7P78 - chains C and D of the 8 polymer chains in the assembly; structure by electron microscopy, 3.32 A resolution.

== Chain C ==
Molecule: Spike glycoprotein
Organism: Severe acute respiratory syndrome coronavirus 2
UniProt: P0DTC2 (SPIKE_SARS2); residue numbers follow UniProt; this construct covers 1-1208
Chain sequence (1288 residues; each row starts with the number of its first residue):
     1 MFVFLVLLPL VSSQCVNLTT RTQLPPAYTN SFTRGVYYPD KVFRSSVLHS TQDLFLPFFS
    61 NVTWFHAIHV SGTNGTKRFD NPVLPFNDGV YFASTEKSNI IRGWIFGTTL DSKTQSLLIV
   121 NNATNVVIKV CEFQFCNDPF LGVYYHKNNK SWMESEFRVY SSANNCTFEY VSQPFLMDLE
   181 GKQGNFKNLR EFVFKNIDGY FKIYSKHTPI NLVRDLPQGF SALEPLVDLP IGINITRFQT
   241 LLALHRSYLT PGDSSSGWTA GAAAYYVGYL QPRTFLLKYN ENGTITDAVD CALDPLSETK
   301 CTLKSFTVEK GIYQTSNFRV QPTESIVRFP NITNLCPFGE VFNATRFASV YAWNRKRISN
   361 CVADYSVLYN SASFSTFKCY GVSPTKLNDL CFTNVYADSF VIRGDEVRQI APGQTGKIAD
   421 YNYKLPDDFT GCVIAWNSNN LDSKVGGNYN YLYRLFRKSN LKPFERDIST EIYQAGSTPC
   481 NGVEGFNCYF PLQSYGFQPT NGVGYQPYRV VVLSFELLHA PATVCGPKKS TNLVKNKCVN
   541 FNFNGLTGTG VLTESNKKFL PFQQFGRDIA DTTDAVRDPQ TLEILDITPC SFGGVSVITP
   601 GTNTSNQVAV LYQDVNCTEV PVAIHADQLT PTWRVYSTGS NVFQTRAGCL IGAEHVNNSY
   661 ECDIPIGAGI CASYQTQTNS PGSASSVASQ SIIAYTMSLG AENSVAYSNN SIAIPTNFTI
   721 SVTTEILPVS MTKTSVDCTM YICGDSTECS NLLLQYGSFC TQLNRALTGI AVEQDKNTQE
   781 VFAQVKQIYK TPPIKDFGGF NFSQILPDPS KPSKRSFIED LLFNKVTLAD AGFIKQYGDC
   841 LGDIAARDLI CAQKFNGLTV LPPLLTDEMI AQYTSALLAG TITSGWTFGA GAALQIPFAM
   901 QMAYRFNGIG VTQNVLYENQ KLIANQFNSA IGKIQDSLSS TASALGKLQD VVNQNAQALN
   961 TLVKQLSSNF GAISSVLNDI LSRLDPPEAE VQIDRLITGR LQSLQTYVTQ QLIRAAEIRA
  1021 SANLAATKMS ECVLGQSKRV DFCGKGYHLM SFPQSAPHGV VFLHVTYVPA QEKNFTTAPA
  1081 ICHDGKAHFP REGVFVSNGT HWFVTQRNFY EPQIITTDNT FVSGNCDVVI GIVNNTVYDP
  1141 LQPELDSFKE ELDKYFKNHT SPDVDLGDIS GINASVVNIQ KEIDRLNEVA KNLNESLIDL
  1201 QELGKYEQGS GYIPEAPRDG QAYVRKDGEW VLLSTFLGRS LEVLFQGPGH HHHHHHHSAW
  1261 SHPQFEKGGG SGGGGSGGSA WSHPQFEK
Not modelled in the structure: 1-25, 67-78, 142-152, 175-185, 244-260, 677-690, 829-851, 1150-1288
Differences from the reference sequence: engineered mutation Gly682 (Arg in P0DTC2), Ser683 (Arg in P0DTC2), Ser685 (Arg in P0DTC2), Pro986 (Lys in P0DTC2), Pro987 (Val in P0DTC2); expression tag (1209-1288)
Curated features (UniProtKB/Swiss-Prot):
  - region: Asn280 to Cys301 (Putative superantigen), Arg403 to Asp405 (Integrin-binding motif), Asn448 to Phe456 (Immunodominant HLA epitope recognized by the CD8+), Pro681, Ala684 (Putative superantigen), Ser816 to Tyr837 (Fusion peptide 1), Lys835 to Phe855 (Fusion peptide 2), Asp1163 to Glu1202 (Heptad repeat 2)
  - site: Arg815, Ser816 (Cleavage)
  - glycosylation: Asn17 (N-linked (GlcNAc...) (complex) asparagine), Asn61 (N-linked (GlcNAc...) (hybrid) asparagine), Asn74 (N-linked (GlcNAc...) (complex) asparagine), Asn122 (N-linked (GlcNAc...) (hybrid) asparagine), Asn149 (N-linked (GlcNAc...) (complex) asparagine), Asn165 (N-linked (GlcNAc...) (complex) asparagine), Asn234 (N-linked (GlcNAc...) (high mannose) asparagine), Asn282 (N-linked (GlcNAc...) (complex) asparagine), Thr323 (O-linked (GalNAc) threonine), Ser325 (O-linked (HexNAc...) serine), Asn331 (N-linked (GlcNAc...) (complex) asparagine), Asn343 (N-linked (GlcNAc...) (complex) asparagine), Asn603 (N-linked (GlcNAc...) (hybrid) asparagine), Asn616 (N-linked (GlcNAc...) (complex) asparagine), Asn657 (N-linked (GlcNAc...) (complex) asparagine), Thr676 (O-linked (GlcNAc...) threonine), Thr678 (O-linked (GlcNAc...) threonine), Asn709 (N-linked (GlcNAc...) (high mannose) asparagine), Asn717 (N-linked (GlcNAc...) (hybrid) asparagine), Asn801 (N-linked (GlcNAc...) (hybrid) asparagine) and 6 more in UniProt
  - natural variant: Leu5 (L5F: In strain: Iota/B.1.526), Ser13 (S13I: In strain: Epsilon/B.1.427/B.1.429), Leu18 (L18F: In strain: Beta/B.1.351, Gamma/P.1 and 1 more), Thr19 (T19I: In strain: Omicron/BQ.1.1, Omicron/XBB.1.5 and 1 more; T19R: In strain: Delta/B.1.617.2, Omicron/BA.2 and 4 more), Thr20 (T20N: In strain: Gamma/P.1), Leu24 to Ala27 (sequence variant, change not given here; In strain: Omicron/BA.2, Omicron/BA.2.12.1 and 6 more), Pro26 (P26S: In strain: Gamma/P.1), Gln52 (Q52H: In strain: Omicron/EG.5.1), Ala67 (A67V: In strain: Eta/B.1.525, Omicron/BA.1), His69 to Val70 (deletion: In strain: Alpha/B.1.1.7, Eta/B.1.525 and 5 more), Gly75 (G75V: In strain: Lambda/C.37), Thr76 (T76I: In strain: Lambda/C.37), 82 further natural variant entries in UniProt
  - mutagenesis: His69 to Val70 (Increased incorporation of cleaved spike into virions), Asn121 (N121Q: Partial loss of biliverdin affinity), Arg190 (R190K: Partial loss of biliverdin affinity), Asn234 (N234Q: Increased resistance to neutralizing antibodies), Asn331 (N331Q: Reduced viral infectivity), Asn343 (N343Q: Reduced viral infectivity), Leu452 (L452R: Increased resistance to neutralizing antibodies. Decreases HLA binding to NF9 epitope. Increased binding affinity to human ACE2), Tyr453 (Y453F: Decreased HLA binding to NF9 epitope. Increased binding affinity to human ACE2), Ala475 (A475V: Increased resistance to neutralizing antibodies), Val483 (V483A: Increased resistance to neutralizing antibodies), Glu484 (E484D: Increased replication in human TMEM106B overexpressing cells), Phe490 (F490L: Increased resistance to neutralizing antibodies and human covalescent sera neutralization), 12 further mutagenesis entries in UniProt
Disulfides: Cys131-Cys166, Cys291-Cys301, Cys336-Cys361, Cys379-Cys432, Cys391-Cys525, Cys480-Cys488, Cys538-Cys590, Cys617-Cys649, Cys662-Cys671, Cys738-Cys760, Cys743-Cys749, Cys1032-Cys1043, Cys1082-Cys1126
Covalently attached groups: N-acetylglucosamine (NAG) linked to Asn61, Asn165, Asn234, Asn282, Asn603, Asn616, Asn657, Asn709, Asn717, Asn801, Asn1074, Asn1098
Ligand contacts: N-acetylglucosamine (NAG; 2-acetamido-2-deoxy-beta-D-glucopyranose): Phe342, Leu368, Ser371, Ser373, Phe374, Trp436
From the paper describing this entry:
  - mutagenesis - K417N, K417N/E484K/N501Y, E484K, N501Y: decreased binding to sybody#15 (chain D)

== Chain D ==
Molecule: sybody#15
Organism: synthetic construct
Notes: antibody fragment or engineered binder
Chain sequence (114 residues; row label = number of the first residue in the row; a row labelled like 82A-82C holds insertion residues (82A, then the next letters in order)):
     1 QVQLVESGGG LVQAGGSLRL SCAASGFPVK NFEMEWYRKA PGKEREWVAA IQ
   52A S
    53 GGVETYYADS VKGRFTISRD NAKNTVYLQM
82A-82C NSL
    83 KPEDTAVYYC FVYVGRSYIG QGTQVTVS
Disulfides: Cys22-Cys92

== Interface between chain C and chain D ==
Residue-residue contacts (34; chain C residue first):
  Arg403(C) - Glu35(D)  salt bridge
  Arg403(C) - Tyr95(D)
  Asp405(C) - Glu33(D)
  Glu406(C) - Tyr95(D)
  Gly416(C) - Gly97(D)
  Lys417(C) - Gly97(D)
  Lys417(C) - Arg98(D)
  Lys417(C) - Ser99(D)
  Tyr421(C) - Arg98(D)  hydrogen bond
  Gly446(C) - Asp61(D)
  Tyr449(C) - Glu46(D)
  Tyr453(C) - Tyr95(D)
  Leu455(C) - Ser99(D)
  Phe456(C) - Arg98(D)
  Phe456(C) - Ser99(D)
  Tyr473(C) - Arg98(D)  hydrogen bond
  Gln493(C) - Tyr37(D)
  Gln493(C) - Arg45(D)
  Gly496(C) - Tyr37(D)
  Gln498(C) - Glu46(D)  hydrogen bond
  Gln498(C) - Trp47(D)
  Pro499(C) - Asp61(D)
  Thr500(C) - Tyr58(D)
  Thr500(C) - Tyr59(D)  hydrogen bond (side chain-backbone)
  Thr500(C) - Asp61(D)
  Thr500(C) - Lys64(D)
  Asn501(C) - Trp47(D)
  Gly502(C) - Tyr58(D)
  Tyr505(C) - Glu33(D)
  Tyr505(C) - Met34(D)
  Tyr505(C) - Ala50(D)
  Tyr505(C) - Ile51(D)  hydrogen bond (side chain-backbone)
  Tyr505(C) - Gln52(D)
  Tyr505(C) - Tyr58(D)  hydrophobic
Other interface residues (no listed pair), chain C (21 interface residues in all): Ser494
Other interface residues (no listed pair), chain D (21 interface residues in all): Glu44, Ala60, Ile101
Interface features reported in the paper:
  - hot spots on chain C (mutagenesis) - Q493R: decreased binding to another copy of this molecule

== Overview ==
Chain C and chain D each contribute 21 residues to their interface; the contacts include 5 hydrogen bonds and
1 salt bridge. Polar contacts include Arg403(C)-Glu35(D), Tyr421(C)-Arg98(D) and Tyr473(C)-Arg98(D). The paper
reports that K417N, K417N/E484K/N501Y and E484K of chain C, among others, reduce binding to sybody#15 (chain
D); Q493R of chain C reduces binding to another copy of this molecule.
Chain C is Spike glycoprotein (Severe acute respiratory syndrome coronavirus 2) and chain D is sybody#15
(synthetic construct); the structure, SARS-CoV-2 spike protein in complex with sybody#15 and sybody#68 in a
1up/1up-out/1down conformation, was determined by electron microscopy (same publication as 7P77, 7P79, 7P7A
and 7P7B).
